PDB entry 1V4G | X-ray diffraction, 2.50 A resolution | chains A and D of the 4 polymer chains in the assembly

# Chain A (and D)
Name: Glutamate--cysteine ligase
Source organism: Escherichia coli
Notes: EC 6.3.2.2; chain D of this document is another copy of the same molecule, construct and numbering; everything in this record applies to it too
UniProt: P0A6W9 (GSH1_ECOLI); residues 1-518 here = UniProt positions 1-518
Amino-acid sequence (518 residues; each row starts with the number of its first residue):
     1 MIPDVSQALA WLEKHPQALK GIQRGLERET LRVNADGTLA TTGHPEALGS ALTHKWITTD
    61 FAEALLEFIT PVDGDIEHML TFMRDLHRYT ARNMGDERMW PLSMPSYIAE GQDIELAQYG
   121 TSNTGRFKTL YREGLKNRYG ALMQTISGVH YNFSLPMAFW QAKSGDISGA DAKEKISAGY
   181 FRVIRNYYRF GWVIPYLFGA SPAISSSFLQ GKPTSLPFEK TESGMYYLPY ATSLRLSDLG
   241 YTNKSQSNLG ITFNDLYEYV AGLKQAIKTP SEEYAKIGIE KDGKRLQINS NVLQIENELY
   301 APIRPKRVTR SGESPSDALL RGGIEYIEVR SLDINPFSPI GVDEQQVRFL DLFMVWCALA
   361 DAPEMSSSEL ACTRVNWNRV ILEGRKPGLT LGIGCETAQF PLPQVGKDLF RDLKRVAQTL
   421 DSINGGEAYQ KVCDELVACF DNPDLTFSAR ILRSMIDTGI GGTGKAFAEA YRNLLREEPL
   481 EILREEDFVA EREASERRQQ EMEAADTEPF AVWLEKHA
Unresolved in the structure: 164-167, 210-214 (chain D: 164-172, 210-214, 242-244)
Differences from the reference sequence: modified residue (1); engineered mutation S106 (Cys in P0A6W9), S164 (Cys in P0A6W9), S205 (Cys in P0A6W9), S223 (Cys in P0A6W9)
Modified residues: M1 (n-formylmethionine; FME)
Disulfide bonds: C372-C395
What the authors report for this chain:
  - contacts within the chain: Y241-Y300 (pi stacking)
  - catalytic residues: R330 (proposed by the authors, not directly observed)

# Interface between chain A and chain D
Pairs across the interface (15):
  N248(A) with Q399(D)
  S368(A) with D408(D), hydrogen bond
  A371(A) with Q399(D); F400(D), hydrophobic
  C372(A) with M1(D); F400(D)
  R374(A) with Q399(D)
  V375(A) with F400(D), hydrophobic
  N378(A) with T397(D); Q399(D), hydrogen bond
  R379(A) with E396(D), salt bridge
  L382(A) with T397(D)
  C395(A) with M1(D); I393(D), hydrophobic; F400(D), hydrophobic
Other interface residues (no listed pair), chain A (12 interface residues in all): D238, T397
Other interface residues (no listed pair), chain D (12 interface residues in all): P363, T390, A398, P401, Q404

# Summary
The chain A/chain D interface involves 12 residues from each chain, with 2 hydrogen bonds and 1 salt bridge.
Among the polar pairs are R379(A)-E396(D), S368(A)-D408(D) and N378(A)-Q399(D). The paper reports the
catalytic residue R330(A); contacts within the chain involving Y241(A), Y300(A) and C372(A) among others.
Chain A and chain D are both Glutamate--cysteine ligase (Escherichia coli); the structure, Crystal Structure
of gamma-Glutamylcysteine Synthetase from Escherichia coli B, was determined by X-ray diffraction (same
publication as 1VA6).
